8D3Q - chains A and I of the 10 polymer chains in the assembly; structure by electron microscopy, 3.90 A resolution.

== Chain A ==
Name: CRISPR-associated endonuclease Cas1
From: Alkalihalobacillus halodurans C-125
Notes: EC 3.1.-.-
UniProtKB: Q9KFX9 (Q9KFX9_ALKHC); residues 1-343 here = UniProt positions 1-343
Chain sequence (343 residues; numbered 1 to 343; the number before each row is that of its first residue):
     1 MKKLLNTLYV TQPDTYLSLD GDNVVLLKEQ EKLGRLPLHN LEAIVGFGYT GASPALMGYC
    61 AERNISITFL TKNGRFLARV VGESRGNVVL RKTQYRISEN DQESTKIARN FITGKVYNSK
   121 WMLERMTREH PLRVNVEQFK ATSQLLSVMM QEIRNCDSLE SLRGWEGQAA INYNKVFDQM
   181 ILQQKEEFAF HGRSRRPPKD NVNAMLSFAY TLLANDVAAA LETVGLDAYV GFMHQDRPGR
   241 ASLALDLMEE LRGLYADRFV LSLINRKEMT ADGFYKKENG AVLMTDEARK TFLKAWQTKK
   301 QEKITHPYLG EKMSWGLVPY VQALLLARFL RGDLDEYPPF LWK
What the authors report for this chain:
  - catalytic residues: E166 (proposed by the authors, not directly observed)

== Chain I ==
Name: CRISPR-associated exonuclease Cas4
From: Alkalihalobacillus halodurans C-125
Notes: EC 3.1.12.1
UniProtKB: A0A4Y7WTW2 (A0A4Y7WTW2_ALKHA); residues 3-219 here = UniProt positions 3-219
Chain sequence (218 residues; row label = number of the first residue in the row):
     2 ASNEEDRYLM LSGLQHFQFC KRQWALIHIE QQWEENVRTI EGQHLHKKAD QPFMKEKRGS
    62 KLTVRAMPIQ SKNLQISGIC DVVEFVQDSE GIELSGVSGS YKAFPVEYKR GKPKKGDEDI
   122 VQLVAQAMCL EEMLVCRIDK GYLFYNEIKH RVEVPITDAL RDKVVQMAKE MHHYYENRHT
   182 PKVKTGPFCN NCSLQSICLP KLMNKRSVKR YIEGRLSE
Construct notes: expression tag (2); conflict M11 (Leu in A0A4Y7WTW2), S101 (Cys in A0A4Y7WTW2)
Bound ions: 4Fe-4S cluster Fe: C21, C190, C193, C199; Mn2+: E108, Y109, K110
Ligand contacts: 4Fe-4S cluster (SF4): F20, C21, K22, R23, Q24, V184, C190, C193, L195, Q196, C199, P201
What the authors report for this chain:
  - mutagenesis - Q44A, S194A: decreased catalytic activity
  - mutagenesis - Q16A, Q24A: abolished catalytic activity
  - specificity-determining residues: Q16, Q24
  - mutagenesis - K206A/R207A/K210A/R211A: unchanged catalytic activity on HSI substrate

== How chain A and chain I interact ==
Contacting residue pairs - 31 pairs, chain A then chain I:
  R195(A) - S3(I)
  R195(A) - N4(I)
  R195(A) - E6(I)  salt bridge
  R196(A) - E6(I)
  R196(A) - Y9(I)
  R196(A) - Q71(I)
  R196(A) - S78(I)  hydrogen bond
  P197(A) - P69(I)
  P197(A) - Q71(I)
  H234(A) - S3(I)
  D236(A) - R179(I)  hydrogen bond (backbone-side chain)
  R237(A) - R8(I)
  R237(A) - Y176(I)
  R237(A) - E177(I)  salt bridge
  R237(A) - R179(I)
  P238(A) - I30(I)
  R240(A) - D7(I)  salt bridge
  Y275(A) - F54(I)  hydrophobic
  K277(A) - V65(I)
  K277(A) - A67(I)  hydrogen bond (side chain-backbone)
  K277(A) - M68(I)
  K277(A) - P69(I)
  E278(A) - K56(I)  salt bridge
  E278(A) - L95(I)
  E278(A) - S96(I)
  E278(A) - G97(I)
  E278(A) - V98(I)
  N279(A) - P69(I)
  N279(A) - I70(I)
  L283(A) - F54(I)  hydrophobic
  M284(A) - F54(I)
Other interface residues (no listed pair), chain A (16 interface residues in all): R193, G239
Other interface residues (no listed pair), chain I (27 interface residues in all): A2, Q32, R66, F86

== Summary ==
16 residues of chain A face 27 of chain I across their interface; the contacts include 3 hydrogen bonds and 4
salt bridges. Polar pairs include R195(A)-E6(I), R237(A)-E177(I) and R240(A)-D7(I). The paper reports the
catalytic residue E166(A); Q44A and S194A of chain I reduce catalytic activity; 5 substitutions were tested in
all.
Chain A is CRISPR-associated endonuclease Cas1 and chain I is CRISPR-associated exonuclease Cas4, both from
Alkalihalobacillus halodurans C-125; the structure, Type I-C Cas4-Cas1-Cas2 complex bound to a PAM/NoPAM
prespacer, was determined by electron microscopy together with 8D3L, 8D3M and 8D3P from the same study.
